Entry 9IKY (X-ray diffraction, 3.45 A resolution); this record covers chains q and s of the 5 polymer chains in the assembly.

Chain q:
Protein: Val-val-gly-ala-val-gly-val-gly-lys
Chain sequence (9 residues; numbered 1 to 9; the number before each row is that of its first residue):
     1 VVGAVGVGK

Chain s:
Protein: 1-2C-T96F TCR beta chain
Organism: Mus musculus
Chain sequence (242 residues; each row starts with the number of its first residue):
     1 EAAVTQSPRNKVAVTGGKVTLSCNQTNNHNNMYWYRQDTGHGLRLIHYSY
    51 GAGSTEKGDIPDGYKASRPSQENFSLILELATPSQTSVYFCASGDFGGYE
   101 QYFGPGTRLTVLEDLKNVFPPEVAVFEPSEAEISHTQKATLVCLATGFYP
   151 DHVELSWWVNGKEVHSGVCTDPQPLKEQPALNDSRYALSSRLRVSATFWQ
   201 NPRNHFRCQVQFYGLSENDEWTQDRAKPVTQIVSAEAWGRAD
Disulfides: C23-C91, C143-C208
Reported in the primary citation:
  - mutagenesis - N30L, S54E: decreased binding to KRAS-G12V/HLA-A11:01

Chain q / chain s interface:
Pairs across the interface (5; chain q residue first):
  A4(q) - F96(s)
  V5(q) - G97(s)
  V5(q) - G98(s)
  G6(q) - D95(s)
  V7(q) - D95(s)
Interface residues without a listed pair, chain q (5 interface residues in all): G8

In short:
Chain q and chain s form an interface of 5 and 4 residues respectively. From the paper: N30L and S54E of chain
s reduce binding to KRAS-G12V/HLA-A11:01.
Chain q is Val-val-gly-ala-val-gly-val-gly-lys and chain s is 1-2C-T96F TCR beta chain (Mus musculus); the
structure, Crystal structure of 1-2C-T96F TCR in complex with HLA-A*11:01 bound to KRAS-G12V peptide
(VVGAVGVGK), was determined by X-ray diffraction.
